7XAT - chains C and E of the 6 polymer chains in the assembly; structure by electron microscopy, 2.85 A resolution.

Chain C:
Name: Guanine nucleotide-binding protein G(I)/G(S)/G(T) subunit beta-1
Organism: Bos taurus
UniProtKB: P62871 (GBB1_BOVIN); residues 2-340 here = UniProt positions 2-340
Sequence (354 residues; each row starts with the number of its first residue; numbers below 1 keep their minus sign (Met-10 is residue -10)):
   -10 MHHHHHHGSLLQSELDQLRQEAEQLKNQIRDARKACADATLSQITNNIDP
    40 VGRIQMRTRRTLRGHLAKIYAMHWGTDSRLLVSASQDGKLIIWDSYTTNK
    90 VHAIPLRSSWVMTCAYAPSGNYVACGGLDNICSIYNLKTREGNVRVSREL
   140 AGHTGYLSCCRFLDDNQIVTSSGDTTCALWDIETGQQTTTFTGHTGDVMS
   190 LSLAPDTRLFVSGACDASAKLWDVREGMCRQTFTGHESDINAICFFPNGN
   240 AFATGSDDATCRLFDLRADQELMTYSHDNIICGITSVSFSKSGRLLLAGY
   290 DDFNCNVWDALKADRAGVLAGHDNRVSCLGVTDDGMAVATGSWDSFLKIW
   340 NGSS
Not modelled in the structure: -10 to 1
Sequence notes: initiating methionine (-10); expression tag (-9 to 1, 341-343)
Disulfide bonds: Cys121-Cys149
Curated features (UniProtKB/Swiss-Prot):
  - modified residue: Ser2 (N-acetylserine), His266 (Phosphohistidine)

Chain E:
Name: ScFv16
Notes: antibody fragment or engineered binder
Sequence (304 residues; numbered -36 to 266 plus 15 insertion-coded residues; 14 numbers in that range are skipped by the numbering (no residue carries them; nothing is unmodelled there); the number before each row is that of its first residue; a row labelled like 121A-121O holds insertion residues (121A, then the next letters in order); numbers below 1 keep their minus sign (Met-36 is residue -36)):
   -36 MLLVNQSHQGFNKEHTSKMVSAIVLYVLLAAAAHSAFDVQLVESGGGLVQ
    14 PGGSRKLSCSASGFAFSSFGMHWVRQAPEKGLEWVAYISSGSGTIYYADT
    64 VKGRFTISRDDPKNTLFLQMTSLRSEDTAMYYCVRSIYYYGSSPFDFWGQ
   114 GTTLTVSS
121A-121O GGGGSGGGGSGGGGS
   136 SDIVMTQATSSVPVTPGESVSISCRSSKSLLHSNGNTYLYWFLQRPGQSP
   186 QLLIYRMSNLASGVPDRFSGSGSGTAFTLTISRLEAEDVGVYYCMQHLEY
   236 PLTFGAGTKLELVDENLYFQGASHHHHHHHH
Not modelled in the structure: -36 to 0, 121A-121O, 248-266
Disulfide bonds: Cys22-Cys96, Cys159-Cys229

Chain C / chain E interface:
Residue-residue contacts (11; chain C residue first):
  Asp66(C) - Tyr103(E)
  Arg68(C) - Tyr103(E)
  Leu69(C) - Tyr103(E)  hydrophobic
  Val90(C) - Tyr102(E)  hydrophobic
  His91(C) - Tyr102(E)
  Arg129(C) - Val2(E)
  Arg129(C) - Arg98(E)  hydrogen bond (backbone-side chain)
  Arg129(C) - Asp109(E)  salt bridge
  Glu130(C) - Gly26(E)
  Glu130(C) - Phe27(E)
  Gly131(C) - Phe32(E)
Other interface residues (no listed pair), chain C (10 interface residues in all): Asp83, Asn132
Other interface residues (no listed pair), chain E (13 interface residues in all): Ala28, Ser31, Ile100, Phe110, Ser197

In short:
10 residues of chain C face 13 of chain E across their interface; the contacts include 1 hydrogen bond and 1
salt bridge. Among the polar pairs are Arg129(C)-Asp109(E) and Arg129(C)-Arg98(E).
Chain C is Guanine nucleotide-binding protein G(I)/G(S)/G(T) subunit beta-1 (Bos taurus) and chain E is
ScFv16; the structure, Structure of somatostatin receptor 2 bound with SST14, was determined by electron
microscopy (same publication as 7XAU and 7XAV).
